PDB entry 7JFR | X-ray diffraction, 2.35 A resolution | chains B and L of the 7 polymer chains in the assembly

# Chain B
Protein: Tubulin beta-2B chain
Source organism: Bos taurus
UniProtKB: Q6B856 (TBB2B_BOVIN); the author numbering skips numbers that UniProt does not, so the offset changes along the chain: 1-42 = UniProt 1-42; 45-360 = UniProt 43-358; 369-455 = UniProt 359-445
Sequence (445 residues; numbered 1 to 455; 10 numbers in that range are skipped by the numbering (no residue carries them; nothing is unmodelled there); the number before each row is that of its first residue):
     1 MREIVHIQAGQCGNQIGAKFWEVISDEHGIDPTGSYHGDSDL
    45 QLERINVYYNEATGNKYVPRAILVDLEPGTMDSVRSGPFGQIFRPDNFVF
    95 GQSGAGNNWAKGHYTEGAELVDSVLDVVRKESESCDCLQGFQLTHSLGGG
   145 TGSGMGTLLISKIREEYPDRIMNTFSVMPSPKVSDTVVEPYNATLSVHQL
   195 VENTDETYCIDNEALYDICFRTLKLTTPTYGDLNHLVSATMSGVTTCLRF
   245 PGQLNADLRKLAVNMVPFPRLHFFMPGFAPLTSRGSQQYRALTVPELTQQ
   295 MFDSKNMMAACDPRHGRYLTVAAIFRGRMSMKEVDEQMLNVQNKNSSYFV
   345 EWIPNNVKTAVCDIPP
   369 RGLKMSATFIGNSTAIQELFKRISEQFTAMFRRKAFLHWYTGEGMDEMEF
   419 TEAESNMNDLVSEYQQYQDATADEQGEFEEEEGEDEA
Disordered / not traced: 439-455
Ion coordination: Mg2+ site 1 near Q11 (its only coordinating residue here); Mg2+ site 2 near E113 (its only coordinating residue here)
Ligand contacts: GDP (guanosine-5'-diphosphate): A9, G10, Q11, C12, Q15, I16, D69, A99, N101, S140, G142, G143, G144, T145, G146, V171, P173, V177, S178, E183, N206, Y224, L227, N228

# Chain L
Protein: Auristatin
Sequence (5 residues; each row starts with the number of its first residue):
     1 XVXXX
Modified / non-standard residues: V9M ((3R)-N-[(1S)-1-carboxy-2-methylpropyl]-N,3,5,5-tetramethylhexan-1-aminium) at position 1, 3WT ((3R,4S,5S)-3-methoxy-5-methyl-4-(methylamino)heptanoic acid) at position 3, 3WU ((2R,3R)-3-methoxy-2-methyl-3-[(2S)-pyrrolidin-2-yl]propanoic acid) at position 4, 3FB ((3S)-3-amino-4-phenylbutanoic acid) at position 5

# How chain B and chain L interact
Contacting residue pairs - 18 pairs, chain B then chain L:
  Q11(B) - 3FB_5(L)
  Q15(B) - 3FB_5(L)
  P175(B) - V9M_1(L)
  K176(B) - V9M_1(L)
  V177(B) - V9M_1(L)
  V177(B) - 3WT_3(L)
  D179(B) - V9M_1(L)  hydrogen bond (side chain-backbone)
  Y210(B) - 3WT_3(L)
  T221(B) - 3WT_3(L)
  P222(B) - 3WT_3(L)
  T223(B) - 3WT_3(L)
  T223(B) - 3WU_4(L)
  Y224(B) - 3WT_3(L)  hydrogen bond (backbone-backbone)
  Y224(B) - 3WU_4(L)
  Y224(B) - 3FB_5(L)
  G225(B) - 3WU_4(L)  hydrogen bond (backbone-backbone)
  G225(B) - 3FB_5(L)
  R278(B) - 3FB_5(L)  hydrogen bond (side chain-backbone)
Interface residues without a listed pair, chain B (15 interface residues in all): S178, N228

# In short
15 residues of chain B face 4 of chain L across their interface; the contacts include 4 hydrogen bonds. Polar
contacts include D179(B)-V9M_1(L), R278(B)-3FB_5(L) and Y224(B)-3WT_3(L). Chain B binds GDP.
Chain B is Tubulin beta-2B chain (Bos taurus) and chain L is Auristatin; the structure, Auristatin bound to
tubulin, was determined by X-ray diffraction.
